PDB entry 2IO5 | X-ray diffraction, 2.70 A resolution | chains A and C of the 3 polymer chains in the assembly

Chain A:
Name: ASF1A protein
Source organism: Homo sapiens
UniProt: Q6IA08 (Q6IA08_HUMAN); numbering as in UniProt (aligned over 1-172)
Sequence (175 residues; numbered -2 to 172; the number before each row is that of its first residue; numbers below 1 keep their minus sign (Gly-2 is residue -2)):
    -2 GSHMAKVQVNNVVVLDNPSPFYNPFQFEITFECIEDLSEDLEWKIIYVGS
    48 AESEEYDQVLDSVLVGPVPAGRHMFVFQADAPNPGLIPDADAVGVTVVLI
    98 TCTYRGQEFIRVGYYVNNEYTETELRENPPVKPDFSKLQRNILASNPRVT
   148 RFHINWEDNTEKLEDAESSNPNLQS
Unresolved in the structure: -2 to 0, 155-172
Construct notes: cloning artifact (-2 to 0)

Chain C:
Name: Histone H4
Source organism: Xenopus laevis
UniProt: P62799 (H4_XENLA); residue numbers follow UniProt; this construct covers 1-102
Sequence (102 residues; row label = number of the first residue in the row):
     1 SGRGKGGKGLGKGGAKRHRKVLRDNIQGITKPAIRRLARRGGVKRISGLI
    51 YEETRGVLKVFLENVIRDAVTYTEHAKRKTVTAMDVVYALKRQGRTLYGF
   101 GG
Unresolved in the structure: 1-23, 101-102

How chain A and chain C interact:
Contacting residue pairs (19; chain A residue first):
  Asn7(A) with Phe100(C)
  Asn8(A) with Phe100(C)
  Val9(A) with Phe100(C)
  Val109(A) with Phe100(C), hydrophobic
  Pro144(A) with Tyr98(C)
  Arg145(A) with Thr96(C); Leu97(C); Tyr98(C)
  Val146(A) with Arg95(C); Thr96(C); Leu97(C), hydrogen bond (backbone-backbone); Gly99(C); Phe100(C), hydrophobic
  Thr147(A) with Arg95(C); Thr96(C), hydrogen bond
  Arg148(A) with Gly94(C); Arg95(C), hydrogen bond (backbone-backbone); Leu97(C)
  Phe149(A) with Gly94(C)
Interface residues without a listed pair, chain A (11 interface residues in all): Tyr111
Interface residues without a listed pair, chain C (8 interface residues in all): Gln93

Summary:
The interface between chain A and chain C involves 11 residues on one side and 8 on the other; the contacts
include 3 hydrogen bonds. Among the polar pairs are Thr147(A)-Thr96(C), Val146(A)-Leu97(C) and
Arg148(A)-Arg95(C).
Chain A is ASF1A protein (Homo sapiens) and chain C is Histone H4 (Xenopus laevis); the structure, Crystal
structure of the CIA- histone H3-H4 complex, was determined by X-ray diffraction.
